6BYU - chains B and C of the 6 polymer chains in the assembly; structure by X-ray diffraction, 3.60 A resolution.

== Chain B ==
Molecule: DNA-directed RNA polymerase subunit alpha
From: Escherichia coli
Notes: EC 2.7.7.6; engineered mutation(s): H526Y
UniProtKB: P0A7Z4 (RPOA_ECOLI); numbering as in UniProt (aligned over 1-329)
Amino-acid sequence (329 residues; each row starts with the number of its first residue):
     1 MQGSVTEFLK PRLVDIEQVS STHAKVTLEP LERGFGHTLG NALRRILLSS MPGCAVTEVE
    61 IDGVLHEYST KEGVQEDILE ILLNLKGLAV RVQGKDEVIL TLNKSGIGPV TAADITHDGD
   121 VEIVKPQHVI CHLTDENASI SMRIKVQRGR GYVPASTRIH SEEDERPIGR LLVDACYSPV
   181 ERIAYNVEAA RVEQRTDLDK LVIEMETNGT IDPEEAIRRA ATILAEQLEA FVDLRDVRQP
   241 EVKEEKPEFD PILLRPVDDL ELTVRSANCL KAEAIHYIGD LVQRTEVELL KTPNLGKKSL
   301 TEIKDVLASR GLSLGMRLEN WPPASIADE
Disordered / not traced: 1-5, 161-171, 234-329
UniProt features mapped onto this chain:
  - region: Glu162 to Glu165 (Required for interaction with Crp at class II promoters)
  - modified residue: Arg265 (ADP-ribosylarginine), Lys297 (N6-acetyllysine), Lys298 (N6-acetyllysine)
  - mutagenesis: Arg45 (R45C: In rpoA112; temperature-sensitive, blocks RNA polymerase assembly), Glu162 to Glu165 (5-fold decrease in CRP-class II promoter-dependent transcription), Glu165 (E165K: 5-fold decrease in CRP-class II promoter-dependent transcription), Arg191 (R191C: In rpoA101; temperature-sensitive)

== Chain C ==
Molecule: DNA-directed RNA polymerase subunit beta
From: Escherichia coli
Notes: EC 2.7.7.6
UniProtKB: P0A8V2 (RPOB_ECOLI); residues 1-1342 here = UniProt positions 1-1342
Amino-acid sequence (1342 residues; row label = number of the first residue in the row):
     1 MVYSYTEKKR IRKDFGKRPQ VLDVPYLLSI QLDSFQKFIE QDPEGQYGLE AAFRSVFPIQ
    61 SYSGNSELQY VSYRLGEPVF DVQECQIRGV TYSAPLRVKL RLVIYEREAP EGTVKDIKEQ
   121 EVYMGEIPLM TDNGTFVING TERVIVSQLH RSPGVFFDSD KGKTHSSGKV LYNARIIPYR
   181 GSWLDFEFDP KDNLFVRIDR RRKLPATIIL RALNYTTEQI LDLFFEKVIF EIRDNKLQME
   241 LVPERLRGET ASFDIEANGK VYVEKGRRIT ARHIRQLEKD DVKLIEVPVE YIAGKVVAKD
   301 YIDESTGELI CAANMELSLD LLAKLSQSGH KRIETLFTND LDHGPYISET LRVDPTNDRL
   361 SALVEIYRMM RPGEPPTREA AESLFENLFF SEDRYDLSAV GRMKFNRSLL REEIEGSGIL
   421 SKDDIIDVMK KLIDIRNGKG EVDDIDHLGN RRIRSVGEMA ENQFRVGLVR VERAVKERLS
   481 LGDLDTLMPQ DMINAKPISA AVKEFFGSSQ LSQFMDQNNP LSEITYKRRI SALGPGGLTR
   541 ERAGFEVRDV HPTHYGRVCP IETPEGPNIG LINSLSVYAQ TNEYGFLETP YRKVTDGVVT
   601 DEIHYLSAIE EGNYVIAQAN SNLDEEGHFV EDLVTCRSKG ESSLFSRDQV DYMDVSTQQV
   661 VSVGASLIPF LEHDDANRAL MGANMQRQAV PTLRADKPLV GTGMERAVAV DSGVTAVAKR
   721 GGVVQYVDAS RIVIKVNEDE MYPGEAGIDI YNLTKYTRSN QNTCINQMPC VSLGEPVERG
   781 DVLADGPSTD LGELALGQNM RVAFMPWNGY NFEDSILVSE RVVQEDRFTT IHIQELACVS
   841 RDTKLGPEEI TADIPNVGEA ALSKLDESGI VYIGAEVTGG DILVGKVTPK GETQLTPEEK
   901 LLRAIFGEKA SDVKDSSLRV PNGVSGTVID VQVFTRDGVE KDKRALEIEE MQLKQAKKDL
   961 SEELQILEAG LFSRIRAVLV AGGVEAEKLD KLPRDRWLEL GLTDEEKQNQ LEQLAEQYDE
  1021 LKHEFEKKLE AKRRKITQGD DLAPGVLKIV KVYLAVKRRI QPGDKMAGRH GNKGVISKIN
  1081 PIEDMPYDEN GTPVDIVLNP LGVPSRMNIG QILETHLGMA AKGIGDKINA MLKQQQEVAK
  1141 LREFIQRAYD LGADVRQKVD LSTFSDEEVM RLAENLRKGM PIATPVFDGA KEAEIKELLK
  1201 LGDLPTSGQI RLYDGRTGEQ FERPVTVGYM YMLKLNHLVD DKMHARSTGS YSLVTQQPLG
  1261 GKAQFGGQRF GEMEVWALEA YGAAYTLQEM LTVKSDDVNG RTKMYKNIVD GNHQMEPGMP
  1321 ESFNVLLKEI RSLGINIELE DE
Disordered / not traced: 1-2
Sequence notes: engineered mutation Tyr526 (His in P0A8V2)
Residues lining bound ligands: ECJ ((5R)-5-(6-amino-9H-purin-9-yl)-2-({[(S)-hydroxy(phosphonooxy)phosphoryl]oxy}methyl)-4-oxo-4,5-dihydrofuran-3-yl trihydrogen diphosphate): His1237, Lys1242, Gln1268
UniProt features mapped onto this chain:
  - modified residue (N6-acetyllysine): Lys1022, Lys1200
  - mutagenesis: Ile561 (I561S: Resistant to antibiotics salinamide A and B), Ile569 (I569S: Resistant to antibiotics salinamide A and B), Ala665 (A665E: Resistant to antibiotics salinamide A and B), Asp675 (D675A/G: Resistant to antibiotics salinamide A and B), Asn677 (N677H/K: Resistant to antibiotics salinamide A and B), Leu680 (L680M: Resistant to antibiotics salinamide A and B), Glu813 (E813K: Disrupts the enzyme's active center)

== Interface between chain B and chain C ==
Pairs across the interface (8; chain B residue first):
  Arg33(B) - Glu820(C)  salt bridge
  Arg33(B) - Pro1081(C)
  Gly34(B) - Glu1083(C)
  His37(B) - Arg1216(C)
  Asn41(B) - Arg1216(C)
  Asn41(B) - Thr1217(C)  hydrogen bond (side chain-backbone)
  Arg44(B) - Glu1219(C)  salt bridge
  Tyr185(B) - Thr1217(C)
Interface residues without a listed pair, chain C (7 interface residues in all): Gly1218

== In short ==
6 residues of chain B face 7 of chain C across their interface; the contacts include 1 hydrogen bond and 2
salt bridges. Polar contacts include Arg33(B)-Glu820(C), Arg44(B)-Glu1219(C) and Asn41(B)-Thr1217(C). Ligands
of chain C: compound ECJ.
Chain B is DNA-directed RNA polymerase subunit alpha and chain C is DNA-directed RNA polymerase subunit beta,
both from Escherichia coli; the structure, X-ray crystal structure of Escherichia coli RNA polymerase
(RpoB-H526Y) and ppApp complex, was determined by X-ray diffraction.
